PDB entry 9D3Q | electron microscopy, 2.80 A resolution | chains B and J of the 10 polymer chains in the assembly

Chain B:
Molecule: Histone H4
Organism: Homo sapiens
UniProt: P62805 (H4_HUMAN); residues 22-102 here correspond to UniProt positions 23-103 (UniProt number = residue number + 1)
Amino-acid sequence (81 residues; each row starts with the number of its first residue):
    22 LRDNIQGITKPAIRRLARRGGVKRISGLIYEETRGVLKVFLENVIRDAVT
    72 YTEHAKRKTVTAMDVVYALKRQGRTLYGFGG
Curated features (UniProtKB/Swiss-Prot):
  - modified residue: Lys31 (N6-(2-hydroxyisobutyryl)lysine), Lys44 (N6-(2-hydroxyisobutyryl)lysine), Ser47 (Phosphoserine), Tyr51 (Phosphotyrosine), Lys59 (N6-(2-hydroxyisobutyryl)lysine), Lys77 (N6-(2-hydroxyisobutyryl)lysine), Lys79 (N6-(2-hydroxyisobutyryl)lysine), Thr80 (Phosphothreonine), Tyr88 (Phosphotyrosine), Lys91 (N6-(2-hydroxyisobutyryl)lysine)
  - cross-link (Glycyl lysine isopeptide (Lys-Gly)): Lys31 (interchain with G-Cter in SUMO2), Lys59 (interchain with G-Cter in SUMO2), Lys79 (interchain with G-Cter in SUMO2), Lys91 (interchain with G-Cter in SUMO2)

Chain J:
Molecule: 5S rDNA (coding strand)
Organism: Xenopus borealis
Sequence (109 nucleotides; numbered -50 to 58; the number before each row is that of its first residue; numbers below 1 keep their minus sign (DA-50 is residue -50)):
   -50 ACTTTCAGGGTGGTATGGCCGTAGGCGAGCACAAGGCTGACTTTTCCTCC
     0 CCTTGTGCTGCCTTCTGGGGGGGGCCCAGCTCCTCCCCATGCCAGGGTCT
    50 TTTCCCCCA

Chain B / chain J interface:
Pairs across the interface (12):
  Arg35(B) - DT8(J)  salt bridge to the phosphate
  Arg45(B) - DC7(J)  sugar contact
  Arg45(B) - DT8(J)  phosphate contact
  Ile46(B) - DC7(J)  phosphate contact
  Ile46(B) - DT8(J)  hydrogen bond to the phosphate
  Ser47(B) - DC7(J)  phosphate contact
  Gly48(B) - DC7(J)  hydrogen bond to the phosphate
  Arg78(B) - DG28(J)  phosphate contact
  Lys79(B) - DA27(J)  salt bridge to the phosphate
  Lys79(B) - DG28(J)  hydrogen bond to the phosphate
  Thr80(B) - DA27(J)  phosphate contact
  Thr80(B) - DG28(J)  hydrogen bond to the phosphate
Other interface residues (no listed pair), chain B (11 interface residues in all): Arg39, Lys44, Tyr51
Other interface residues (no listed pair), chain J (6 interface residues in all): DG9, DC29

Overview:
Chain B and chain J form an interface of 11 and 6 residues respectively, with 4 hydrogen bonds and 2 salt
bridges. Polar pairs include Ile46(B)-DT8(J), Gly48(B)-DC7(J) and Lys79(B)-DG28(J).
Here chain B is Histone H4 (Homo sapiens) and chain J is 5S rDNA (coding strand) (Xenopus borealis). Entry
9D3Q (167-bp 5S rDNA nucleosome - open II) was determined by electron microscopy together with 9D3K, 9D3L,
9D3N, 9D3O, 9D3R, 9D3S and 9D3T from the same study.
